3COQ - chains E and A of the 4 polymer chains in the assembly; structure by X-ray diffraction, 2.40 A resolution.

== Chain E ==
Molecule: 20-nt DNA strand
Sequence (20 nucleotides; numbered 21 to 40; the number before each row is that of its first residue):
    21 TCCGGAGGACTGTCCTCCGG

== Chain A ==
Molecule: Regulatory protein GAL4
Organism: Saccharomyces cerevisiae
Notes: fragment: DNA binding domain with complete dimerization domain
UniProt: P04386 (GAL4_YEAST); residue numbers follow UniProt; this construct covers 8-96
Sequence (89 residues; numbered 8 to 96; the number before each row is that of its first residue):
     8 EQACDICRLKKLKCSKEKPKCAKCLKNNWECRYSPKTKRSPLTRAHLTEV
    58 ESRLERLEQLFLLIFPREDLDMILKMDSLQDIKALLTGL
UniProt features mapped onto this chain:
  - DNA-binding region: Cys11 to Cys38 (Zn(2)-C6 fungal-type)
  - binding site (Zn(2+)): Cys11, Cys14, Cys21, Cys28, Cys31, Cys38
Metal / ion sites: Zn2+ site 1: Cys11, Cys14, Cys28; Zn2+ site 2: Cys11, Cys28, Cys31, Cys38
From the paper describing this entry:
  - self-association interface (contacts with another copy of this molecule); pairs are residue here / residue on that copy: Arg63-Leu81 (hydrogen bond), Arg63-Met83 (hydrogen bond), Leu67-Ile80 (hydrophobic contact), Leu67-Ile89 (hydrophobic contact), Leu67-Leu93 (hydrophobic contact), Ile71-Leu93 (hydrophobic contact), Phe72-Ile71 (hydrophobic contact), Leu81-Arg60 (hydrophobic contact), Leu81-Leu64 (hydrophobic contact), Leu81-Leu67 (hydrophobic contact), Ile89-Leu70 (hydrophobic contact), Leu67, Phe68, Ile71, Phe72, Leu77, Ile80, Leu81, Ile89, Leu93
  - contacts within the chain: Phe72-Leu93 (hydrophobic contact)
  - mutagenesis - L67A/I71A (40.00 +/- 3.54 nM), L67A/I80A/L81A (2-fold), L67A/I89A (34.17 +/- 7.20 nM), L67A/L93A (44.38 +/- 3.20 nM): decreased binding to the 20-nt DNA strand
  - mutagenesis - L67A/I71A, L67A/I80A/L81A, L67A/I89A, L67A/L93A: decreased stability

== Interface between chain E and chain A ==
Contacting residue pairs - 14 pairs, chain E then chain A:
  DT33(E) - Leu49(A)  sugar contact
  DC35(E) - Arg15(A)  hydrogen bond to the phosphate
  DT36(E) - Glu8(A)  sugar contact
  DT36(E) - Gln9(A)  phosphate contact
  DT36(E) - Ala10(A)  hydrogen bond to the phosphate
  DT36(E) - Arg15(A)  salt bridge to the phosphate
  DT36(E) - Lys23(A)  phosphate contact
  DC37(E) - Lys18(A)  base contact
  DC37(E) - Leu19(A)  sugar contact
  DC37(E) - Lys20(A)  sugar contact
  DC37(E) - Cys21(A)  hydrogen bond to the phosphate
  DC37(E) - Lys23(A)  salt bridge to the phosphate
  DC38(E) - Lys18(A)  hydrogen bond to the base
  DC38(E) - Lys20(A)  phosphate contact
Other interface residues (no listed pair), chain E (7 interface residues in all): DC34, DG39
Other interface residues (no listed pair), chain A (11 interface residues in all): Arg46

== In short ==
7 residues of chain E and 11 residues of chain A are in contact, with 4 hydrogen bonds and 2 salt bridges.
Among the polar pairs are DC38(E)-Lys18(A), DC35(E)-Arg15(A) and DT36(E)-Ala10(A). The paper reports that
L67A/I71A, L67A/I80A/L81A and L67A/I89A of chain A, among others, reduce binding to the 20-nt DNA strand; a
self-association interface involving Arg63(A), Leu67(A) and Phe68(A) among others.
Here chain E is a 20-nt DNA strand and chain A is Regulatory protein GAL4 (Saccharomyces cerevisiae). Entry
3COQ (Structural Basis for Dimerization in DNA Recognition by Gal4) was determined by X-ray diffraction.
